Entry 7MWG (electron microscopy, 3.50 A resolution); this record covers chains A and B.

[Chain A]
Name: Tubulin alpha chain
From: Tetrahymena thermophila
Reference sequence: P41351 (TBA_TETTH); numbering as in UniProt (aligned over 1-449)
Chain sequence (449 residues; row label = number of the first residue in the row):
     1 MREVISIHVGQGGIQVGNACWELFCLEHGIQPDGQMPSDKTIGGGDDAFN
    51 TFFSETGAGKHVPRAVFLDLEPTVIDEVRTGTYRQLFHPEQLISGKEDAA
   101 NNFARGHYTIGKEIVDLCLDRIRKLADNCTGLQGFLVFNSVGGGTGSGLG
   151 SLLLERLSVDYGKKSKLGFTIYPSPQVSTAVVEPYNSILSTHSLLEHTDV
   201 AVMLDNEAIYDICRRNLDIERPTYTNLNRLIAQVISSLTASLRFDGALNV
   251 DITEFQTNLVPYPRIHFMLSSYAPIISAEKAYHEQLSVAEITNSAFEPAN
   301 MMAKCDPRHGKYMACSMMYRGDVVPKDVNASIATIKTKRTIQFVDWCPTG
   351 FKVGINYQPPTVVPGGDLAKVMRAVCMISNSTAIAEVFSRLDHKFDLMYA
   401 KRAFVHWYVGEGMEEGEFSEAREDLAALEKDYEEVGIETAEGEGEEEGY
Disordered / not traced: 441-449
Ion coordination: Mg2+: Glu71 (together with GTP)
Ligand contacts: GTP (guanosine-5'-triphosphate): Gly10, Gln11, Gly12, Gln15, Glu71, Asp98, Ala99, Ala100, Asn101, Ser140, Gly143, Gly144, Thr145, Gly146, Ile171, Thr179, Asn206, Tyr224, Leu227, Asn228, Ile231
UniProt features mapped onto this chain:
  - active site: Glu254
  - binding site (GTP): Gln11, Glu71, Ser140, Gly144, Thr145, Thr179, Asn206, Asn228
  - binding site (Mg(2+)): Glu71
  - site: Tyr449 (Involved in polymerization)
  - modified residue: Lys40 (N6-acetyllysine)

[Chain B]
Name: Tubulin beta chain
From: Tetrahymena thermophila
Reference sequence: P41352 (TBB_TETTH); residues 1-443 here = UniProt positions 1-443
Chain sequence (443 residues; row label = number of the first residue in the row):
     1 MREIVHIQGGQCGNQIGAKFWEVISDEHGIDPTGTYHGDSDLQLERINVY
    51 YNEATGGRYVPRAILMDLEPGTMDSVRAGPFGQLFRPDNFVFGQTGAGNN
   101 WAKGHYTEGAELIDSVLDVVRKEAEGCDCLQGFQITHSLGGGTGSGMGTL
   151 LISKVREEYPDRIMETFSVVPSPKVSDTVVEPYNATLSVHQLVENADECM
   201 VIDNEALYDICFRTLKLTTPTYGDLNHLVSAAMSGVTCCLRFPGQLNSDL
   251 RKLAVNLIPFPRLHFFMIGFAPLTSRGSQQYRALTVPELTQQMFDAKNMM
   301 CAADPRHGRYLTASALFRGRMSTKEVDEQMLNVQNKNSSYFVEWIPNNIK
   351 SSICDIPPKGLKMAVTFVGNSTAIQEMFKRVAEQFTAMFRRKAFLHWYTG
   401 EGMDEMEFTEAESNMNDLVSEYQQYQDATAEEEGEFEEEEGEN
Disordered / not traced: 431-443
Ligand contacts:
  - GDP (guanosine-5'-diphosphate): Gly10, Gln11, Cys12, Gln15, Asp67, Asn99, Ser138, Gly141, Gly142, Thr143, Gly144, Ser145, Val169, Asp177, Asn204, Leu207, Tyr222, Leu225, Asn226
  - GTP (guanosine-5'-triphosphate): Gln245, Leu246, Lys252
UniProt features mapped onto this chain:
  - binding site (GTP): Gln11, Glu69, Ser138, Gly142, Thr143, Gly144, Asn204, Asn226
  - binding site (Mg(2+)): Glu69

[How chain A and chain B interact]
Pairs across the interface - 70 pairs, chain A then chain B:
  Gln11(A) with Gln245(B), hydrogen bond (side chain-backbone); Leu246(B); Asn247(B), hydrogen bond
  Gln15(A) with Gln245(B), hydrogen bond (side chain-backbone)
  Pro72(A) with Met1(B), hydrophobic; Arg46(B), hydrogen bond (backbone-side chain)
  Thr73(A) with Arg2(B), hydrogen bond; Arg46(B); Pro243(B); Asn247(B)
  Val74(A) with Asn247(B)
  Asp76(A) with Arg46(B), salt bridge
  Lys96(A) with Met1(B); Arg2(B); Cys129(B)
  Asp98(A) with Asp249(B)
  Ala100(A) with Arg251(B); Lys252(B); Val255(B)
  Asn101(A) with Lys252(B); Asn256(B)
  Arg105(A) with Arg251(B)
  Gln176(A) with Leu331(B)
  Val177(A) with Asp327(B); Leu331(B), hydrophobic
  Ser178(A) with Asp327(B); Asn347(B), hydrogen bond
  Thr179(A) with Leu246(B); Ile349(B); Lys350(B); Ser351(B), hydrogen bond (backbone-backbone)
  Ala180(A) with Asn256(B); Asn347(B); Lys350(B)
  Val181(A) with Asn256(B), hydrogen bond (backbone-side chain); Asn347(B); Asn348(B); Ile349(B)
  Val182(A) with Asn256(B)
  Tyr210(A) with Thr323(B), hydrogen bond; Lys324(B)
  Glu220(A) with Lys324(B)
  Arg221(A) with Thr285(B), hydrogen bond; Ser322(B); Glu325(B), salt bridge
  Pro222(A) with Ser322(B), hydrogen bond (backbone-side chain); Thr323(B); Lys324(B)
  Thr223(A) with Thr323(B)
  Tyr224(A) with Thr323(B)
  Lys394(A) with Pro346(B)
  Leu397(A) with Trp344(B)
  Met398(A) with Trp344(B); Ile345(B), hydrophobic; Pro346(B)
  Lys401(A) with Phe260(B); Trp344(B)
  Arg402(A) with Phe260(B)
  Ala403(A) with Pro259(B); Phe260(B)
  Phe404(A) with Val255(B); Ile258(B); Pro259(B), hydrophobic; Ile345(B), hydrophobic
  His406(A) with Ile258(B), hydrogen bond (side chain-backbone); Pro259(B), hydrogen bond (side chain-backbone); Pro261(B)
  Trp407(A) with Ala254(B); Val255(B); Ile258(B), hydrogen bond (side chain-backbone)
Also at the interface, not in a pair above, chain A (38 interface residues in all): Glu71, Glu77, Gly95, Glu97, Pro184
Also at the interface, not in a pair above, chain B (38 interface residues in all): Gly244, Thr312, Glu328, Asn335, Glu343

[Overview]
Chain A and chain B each contribute 38 residues to their interface; the contacts include 14 hydrogen bonds and
2 salt bridges. Polar pairs include Asp76(A)-Arg46(B), Arg221(A)-Glu325(B) and Gln11(A)-Gln245(B). GTP is
bound between chain A and chain B. Bound to chain B: GDP.
Chain A is Tubulin alpha chain and chain B is Tubulin beta chain, both from Tetrahymena thermophila; the
structure, 16-nm repeat microtubule doublet, was determined by electron microscopy (same publication as 7K58,
7K5B, 7KEK and 7N32).
